PDB entry 4RI5 | X-ray diffraction, 1.26 A resolution | chain A

# Chain A
Name: Tyrosine-protein phosphatase non-receptor type 3
Organism: Homo sapiens
Notes: EC 3.1.3.48; fragment: Catalytic domain
Reference sequence: P26045 (PTN3_HUMAN); residues 628-909 here = UniProt positions 628-909
Sequence (306 residues; numbered -23 to 909; 627 numbers in that range are skipped by the numbering (no residue carries them; nothing is unmodelled there); the number before each row is that of its first residue; numbers below 1 keep their minus sign (Met-23 is residue -23)):
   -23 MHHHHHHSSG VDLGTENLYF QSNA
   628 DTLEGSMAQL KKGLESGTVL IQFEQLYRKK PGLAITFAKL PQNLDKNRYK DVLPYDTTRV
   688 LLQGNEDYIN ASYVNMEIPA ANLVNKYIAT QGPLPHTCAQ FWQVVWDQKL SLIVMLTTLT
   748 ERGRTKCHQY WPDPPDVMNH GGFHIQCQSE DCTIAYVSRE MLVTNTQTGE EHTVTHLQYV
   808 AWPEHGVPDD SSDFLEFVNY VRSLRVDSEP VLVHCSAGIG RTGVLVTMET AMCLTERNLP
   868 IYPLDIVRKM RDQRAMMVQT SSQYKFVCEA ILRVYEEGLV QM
Not modelled in the structure: -23 to -3, 909
Differences from the reference sequence: expression tag (-23 to 0); engineered mutation Glu811 (Asp in P26045)
Small-molecule neighbours: oxido(dioxo)vanadium (VN4): Cys842, Ser843, Ala844, Gly845, Ile846, Gly847, Arg848, Gln886
From the paper describing this entry:
  - binding site for oxido(dioxo)vanadium: Cys842
  - catalytic residues: Gln886
  - mutagenesis - H812F (2-fold): decreased catalytic activity
  - mutagenesis - Y676I: abolished catalytic activity
  - mutagenesis - H812F: abolished signaling in response to EGF stimulation

# Overview
Bound to chain A: oxido(dioxo)vanadium. The paper reports the catalytic residue Gln886; H812F reduces
catalytic activity.
Chain A is Tyrosine-protein phosphatase non-receptor type 3 (Homo sapiens); the structure, Crystal structure
of PTPN3 (PTPH1) D811E mutant in complex with metavanadate, was determined by X-ray diffraction (same
publication as 4RH5, 4RH9, 4RHG, 4RI4 and 4S0G).
